Entry 3RGP (X-ray diffraction, 1.88 A resolution); this record covers chains B and D of the 4 polymer chains in the assembly.

# Chain B (and D)
Name: Catalase
Organism: Bos taurus
Notes: EC 1.11.1.6; chain D of this document is another copy of the same molecule, construct and numbering; everything in this record applies to it too
UniProt: P00432 (CATA_BOVIN); residues 3-501 here correspond to UniProt positions 4-502 (UniProt number = residue number + 1)
Amino-acid sequence (499 residues; numbered 3 to 501; the number before each row is that of its first residue):
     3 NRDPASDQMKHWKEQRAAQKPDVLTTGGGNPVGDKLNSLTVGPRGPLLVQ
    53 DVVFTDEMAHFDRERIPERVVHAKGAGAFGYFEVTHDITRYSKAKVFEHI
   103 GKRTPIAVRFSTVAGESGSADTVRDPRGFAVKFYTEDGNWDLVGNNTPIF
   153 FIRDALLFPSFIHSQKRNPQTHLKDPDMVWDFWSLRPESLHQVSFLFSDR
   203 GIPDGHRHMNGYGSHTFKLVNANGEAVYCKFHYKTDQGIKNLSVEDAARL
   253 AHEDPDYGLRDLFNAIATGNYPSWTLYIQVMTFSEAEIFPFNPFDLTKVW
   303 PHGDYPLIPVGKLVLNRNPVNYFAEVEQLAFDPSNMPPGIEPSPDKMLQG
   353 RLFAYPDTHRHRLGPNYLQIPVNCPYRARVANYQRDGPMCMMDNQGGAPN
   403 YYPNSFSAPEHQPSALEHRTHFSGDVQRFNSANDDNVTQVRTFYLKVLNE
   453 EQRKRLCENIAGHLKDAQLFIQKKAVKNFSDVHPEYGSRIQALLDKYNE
Swiss-Prot annotation at these positions:
  - active site: H74, N147
  - binding site (NADP(+)): H193, F197, S200, R202, N212, Y214, K236, W302, H304, Q441, T444, F445
  - binding site (heme): Y357
  - modified residue: S8 (Phosphoserine), K12 (N6-succinyllysine), K220 (N6-succinyllysine), K232 (N6-acetyllysine), S416 (Phosphoserine), S433 (Phosphoserine), K448 (N6-acetyllysine), K479 (N6-acetyllysine), K498 (N6-acetyllysine)
Ion coordination: heme Fe: Y357 (together with nitric oxide)
Residues lining bound ligands:
  - heme / nitric oxide, molecule 1: M60, F63, D64
  - heme / nitric oxide, molecule 2: R71, V72, V73, H74, R111, S113, G130, F131, A132, V145, G146, N147, F152, A157, F160, G215, S216, H217, L298, L331, F333, M349, R353, A356, Y357, T360, H361, R364
From the paper describing this entry:
  - catalytic residues: H74 (citing earlier work)

# How chain B and chain D interact
Contacting residue pairs - 215 pairs, chain B then chain D:
  Q10(B) - G399(D)  hydrogen bond (side chain-backbone)
  M11(B) - Y403(D)
  M11(B) - F408(D)
  K12(B) - F408(D)
  W14(B) - G399(D)
  W14(B) - A400(D)  hydrophobic
  W14(B) - P401(D)
  W14(B) - F408(D)
  W14(B) - S409(D)
  K15(B) - S407(D)  hydrogen bond (side chain-backbone)
  K15(B) - F408(D)
  K15(B) - S409(D)
  P23(B) - S409(D)
  P23(B) - A410(D)
  D24(B) - R381(D)  salt bridge
  D24(B) - A383(D)
  D24(B) - P411(D)
  D24(B) - E412(D)  hydrogen bond (backbone-backbone)
  V25(B) - A383(D)
  V25(B) - E412(D)
  V25(B) - H413(D)
  V25(B) - Q414(D)
  L26(B) - A383(D)
  L26(B) - N384(D)
  L26(B) - Y385(D)  hydrophobic
  L26(B) - Y404(D)  hydrophobic
  L26(B) - E412(D)  hydrogen bond (backbone-backbone)
  L26(B) - H413(D)
  T27(B) - R381(D)
  T27(B) - V382(D)
  T27(B) - A383(D)  hydrogen bond (backbone-backbone)
  T27(B) - N384(D)  hydrogen bond (backbone-side chain)
  T28(B) - N384(D)
  G29(B) - L370(D)
  G29(B) - P377(D)
  G29(B) - Q386(D)
  G30(B) - G140(D)
  G30(B) - N141(D)  hydrogen bond (backbone-backbone)
  G30(B) - L370(D)
  G30(B) - P377(D)
  G31(B) - D139(D)
  G31(B) - G140(D)  hydrogen bond (backbone-backbone)
  G31(B) - P377(D)
  N32(B) - D139(D)  hydrogen bond (side chain-backbone)
  N32(B) - G140(D)
  N32(B) - N141(D)  hydrogen bond (side chain-backbone)
  N32(B) - N337(D)
  N32(B) - M338(D)  hydrogen bond (side chain-backbone)
  N32(B) - P339(D)
  P33(B) - D139(D)
  P33(B) - P340(D)
  P33(B) - A417(D)
  V34(B) - H413(D)
  V34(B) - Q414(D)  hydrogen bond (backbone-backbone)
  V34(B) - A417(D)
  G35(B) - H413(D)
  G35(B) - Q414(D)
  G35(B) - P415(D)
  G35(B) - A417(D)
  G35(B) - L418(D)
  D36(B) - H413(D)  salt bridge
  D36(B) - L418(D)
  K37(B) - Y385(D)
  K37(B) - Y404(D)
  K37(B) - H413(D)  hydrogen bond (backbone-side chain)
  L38(B) - Y404(D)  hydrophobic
  L38(B) - P405(D)
  L38(B) - H413(D)
  V51(B) - Q351(D)
  Q52(B) - P344(D)
  Q52(B) - Q351(D)  hydrogen bond
  V54(B) - S336(D)
  D58(B) - R362(D)
  D58(B) - Q386(D)  hydrogen bond
  E59(B) - Q386(D)
  A61(B) - R362(D)
  H62(B) - N368(D)
  H62(B) - Q386(D)
  H62(B) - R387(D)  hydrogen bond (side chain-backbone)
  H62(B) - D388(D)  hydrogen bond (side chain-backbone)
  R65(B) - R362(D)
  R65(B) - P367(D)
  R65(B) - G389(D)
  R65(B) - P390(D)
  E66(B) - R387(D)
  E66(B) - D388(D)
  E66(B) - G389(D)  hydrogen bond (backbone-backbone)
  I68(B) - P390(D)
  D139(B) - G31(D)
  D139(B) - N32(D)  hydrogen bond (backbone-side chain)
  D139(B) - P33(D)
  G140(B) - G30(D)
  G140(B) - G31(D)  hydrogen bond (backbone-backbone)
  G140(B) - N32(D)
  N141(B) - G30(D)  hydrogen bond (backbone-backbone)
  N141(B) - N32(D)  hydrogen bond (backbone-side chain)
  V322(B) - G398(D)
  V322(B) - G399(D)
  N323(B) - D395(D)
  N323(B) - N396(D)  hydrogen bond
  N323(B) - G398(D)  hydrogen bond (side chain-backbone)
  F325(B) - D388(D)
  F325(B) - G389(D)
  F325(B) - C392(D)  hydrophobic
  F325(B) - N396(D)
  A326(B) - N396(D)
  Q330(B) - M391(D)
  Q330(B) - C392(D)  hydrogen bond (side chain-backbone)
  S336(B) - V54(D)
  N337(B) - N32(D)
  M338(B) - N32(D)  hydrogen bond (backbone-side chain)
  P340(B) - P33(D)
  P344(B) - Q52(D)
  Q351(B) - V51(D)
  Q351(B) - Q52(D)
  L354(B) - Q52(D)
  R362(B) - D58(D)
  R362(B) - A61(D)
  R362(B) - R65(D)
  L365(B) - M391(D)
  P367(B) - R65(D)
  N368(B) - H62(D)  hydrogen bond
  N368(B) - M391(D)
  L370(B) - G29(D)
  L370(B) - G30(D)
  Q371(B) - M393(D)
  I372(B) - M391(D)  hydrophobic
  I372(B) - M393(D)  hydrophobic
  P373(B) - M393(D)
  P377(B) - G30(D)
  P377(B) - G31(D)
  A380(B) - G31(D)
  R381(B) - D24(D)  salt bridge
  R381(B) - T27(D)
  V382(B) - T27(D)
  V382(B) - G29(D)
  A383(B) - D24(D)
  A383(B) - V25(D)
  A383(B) - L26(D)
  A383(B) - T27(D)  hydrogen bond (backbone-backbone)
  N384(B) - L26(D)
  N384(B) - T27(D)  hydrogen bond (side chain-backbone)
  N384(B) - T28(D)
  Y385(B) - L26(D)  hydrophobic
  Q386(B) - G29(D)
  Q386(B) - D58(D)  hydrogen bond
  Q386(B) - E59(D)
  Q386(B) - H62(D)
  R387(B) - H62(D)  hydrogen bond (backbone-side chain)
  R387(B) - E66(D)
  D388(B) - H62(D)  hydrogen bond (backbone-side chain)
  D388(B) - E66(D)
  D388(B) - F325(D)
  G389(B) - R65(D)
  G389(B) - E66(D)  hydrogen bond (backbone-backbone)
  G389(B) - I68(D)
  G389(B) - F325(D)
  G389(B) - Q330(D)
  P390(B) - R65(D)
  P390(B) - I68(D)
  M391(B) - Q330(D)
  M391(B) - L365(D)
  M391(B) - N368(D)
  M391(B) - M391(D)
  C392(B) - F325(D)  hydrophobic
  C392(B) - Q330(D)  hydrogen bond (backbone-side chain)
  M393(B) - Q371(D)
  M393(B) - I372(D)  hydrophobic
  M393(B) - M393(D)  hydrophobic
  M394(B) - P373(D)
  D395(B) - N323(D)
  N396(B) - N323(D)  hydrogen bond
  N396(B) - F325(D)
  N396(B) - A326(D)
  G398(B) - V322(D)
  G398(B) - N323(D)  hydrogen bond (backbone-side chain)
  G399(B) - Q10(D)  hydrogen bond (backbone-side chain)
  G399(B) - W14(D)
  G399(B) - V322(D)
  A400(B) - W14(D)  hydrophobic
  P401(B) - W14(D)
  Y403(B) - M11(D)
  Y404(B) - L26(D)  hydrophobic
  Y404(B) - K37(D)
  Y404(B) - L38(D)  hydrophobic
  P405(B) - L38(D)
  S407(B) - K15(D)  hydrogen bond (backbone-side chain)
  F408(B) - M11(D)
  F408(B) - K12(D)
  F408(B) - W14(D)
  F408(B) - K15(D)
  S409(B) - W14(D)
  S409(B) - K15(D)
  S409(B) - P23(D)
  A410(B) - P23(D)
  P411(B) - D24(D)
  P411(B) - L26(D)  hydrophobic
  E412(B) - P23(D)
  E412(B) - D24(D)  hydrogen bond (backbone-backbone)
  E412(B) - V25(D)
  E412(B) - L26(D)  hydrogen bond (backbone-backbone)
  H413(B) - L26(D)
  H413(B) - V34(D)
  H413(B) - G35(D)
  H413(B) - D36(D)  salt bridge
  H413(B) - K37(D)  hydrogen bond (side chain-backbone)
  Q414(B) - V25(D)
  Q414(B) - V34(D)  hydrogen bond (backbone-backbone)
  Q414(B) - G35(D)
  P415(B) - G35(D)
  A417(B) - P33(D)
  A417(B) - V34(D)
  A417(B) - G35(D)
  L418(B) - G35(D)
  L418(B) - D36(D)
Other interface residues (no listed pair), chain B (102 interface residues in all): R18, L41, V55, T57, R67, P339, S345, F355, Y369, E419, F424, V428
Other interface residues (no listed pair), chain D (102 interface residues in all): R18, L41, V43, P48, T57, R67, L354, F355, D359, G366, Y369, A380, M394, E419

# Overview
Chain B and chain D each contribute 102 residues to their interface, with 42 hydrogen bonds and 4 salt
bridges. Polar contacts include D24(B)-R381(D), D36(B)-H413(D) and Q10(B)-G399(D). Bound to chain B: heme /
nitric oxide. From the paper: the catalytic residue H74(B).
Both chains are Catalase (Bos taurus). Entry 3RGP (Structural and Kinetic Analysis of the Beef liver Catalase
complexed with Nitric Oxide) was determined by X-ray diffraction, deposited together with 3RE8 and 3RGS.
